2ZRS - chains A and B; structure by X-ray diffraction, 3.10 A resolution.

== Chain A (and B) ==
Molecule: Programmed cell death protein 6
Source organism: Homo sapiens
Notes: chain B of this document is another copy of the same molecule, construct and numbering; everything in this record applies to it too
UniProtKB: O75340 (PDCD6_HUMAN); residue numbers follow UniProt; this construct covers 24-191
Amino-acid sequence (168 residues; numbered 24 to 191; the number before each row is that of its first residue):
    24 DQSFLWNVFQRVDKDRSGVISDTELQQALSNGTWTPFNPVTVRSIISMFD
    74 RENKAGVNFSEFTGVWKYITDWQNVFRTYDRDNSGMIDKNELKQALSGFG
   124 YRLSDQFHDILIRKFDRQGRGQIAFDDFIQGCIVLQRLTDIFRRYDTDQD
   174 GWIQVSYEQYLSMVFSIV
Disordered / not traced: 189-191 (chain B: 24-25, 189-191)
Metal / ion sites: Ca2+ site 1: G41, V42, E47; Ca2+ site 2: D103, M109, E114
Curated features (UniProtKB/Swiss-Prot):
  - binding site (Ca(2+)): D36, D38, S40, V42, E47, D103, D105, S107, M109, E114
  - binding site (Mg(2+)): D169, D171, D173, W175
  - natural variant: G123 (G123C: In a breast cancer sample)
  - mutagenesis: E47 (E47A: Loss of interaction with SEC31A and PLSCR3, and loss of localization to the endoplasmic reticulum; when associated with A-114), L52 (L52A: Strongly impaired interaction with SEC31A. Slightly reduced interaction with PDCD6IP), S53 (S53G: Slightly reduced interaction with SEC31A. Does not affect interaction with PDCD6IP), W57 (W57A: Does not affect interaction with SEC31A. Reduces the interaction with HEBP2, PDCD6IP and ANXA7), F60 (F60A: Abolishes the interaction with SEC31A, PDCD6IP, ANXA7 and ANXA11), F85 (F85A: Strongly impaired interaction with SEC31A and TFG. Does not affect interaction with PDCD6IP), W89 (W89A: Does not affect interaction with SEC31A. Does not affect interaction with PDCD6IP), Y91 (Y91A: Abolishes the interaction with PDCD6IP, ANXA7 and ANXA11), I92 (I92A: Does not affect interaction with SEC31A. Does not affect interaction with PDCD6IP), W95 (W95A: Abolishes the interaction with PDCD6IP, ANXA7 and ANXA11), E114 (E114A: Loss of interaction with SEC31A and PLSCR3, and loss of localization to the endoplasmic reticulum; when associated with A-47), F122 (F122A: Increases interaction with PDCD6IP and ANXA7. Impairs interaction with ANXA11. Augments stauroporine-induced cell death; F122G: Increases interaction with PDCD6IP ...), 2 further mutagenesis entries in UniProt
From the paper describing this entry:
  - Ca2+ coordination: N106

== Interface between chain A and chain B ==
Pairs across the interface (57; chain A residue first):
  Y124(A) - Y180(B)
  L126(A) - Y180(B)  hydrophobic
  L126(A) - E181(B)
  S127(A) - E181(B)  hydrogen bond
  Q129(A) - E181(B)
  F130(A) - E181(B)
  F130(A) - L184(B)  hydrophobic
  L134(A) - F188(B)  hydrophobic
  K137(A) - F188(B)
  L158(A) - L184(B)  hydrophobic
  L158(A) - F188(B)  hydrophobic
  L161(A) - Y183(B)  hydrophobic
  L161(A) - L184(B)  hydrophobic
  T162(A) - Y180(B)
  F165(A) - V178(B)
  F165(A) - S179(B)
  F165(A) - Y180(B)  hydrophobic
  F165(A) - Y183(B)  hydrophobic
  G174(A) - V178(B)
  G174(A) - S179(B)
  G174(A) - Y180(B)  hydrogen bond (backbone-backbone)
  W175(A) - Q177(B)
  W175(A) - V178(B)
  W175(A) - S179(B)
  W175(A) - Q182(B)
  I176(A) - I176(B)
  I176(A) - Q177(B)
  I176(A) - V178(B)  hydrogen bond (backbone-backbone)
  Q177(A) - I176(B)
  Q177(A) - Q177(B)
  V178(A) - G174(B)
  V178(A) - W175(B)  hydrogen bond (backbone-backbone)
  V178(A) - I176(B)
  S179(A) - D173(B)
  S179(A) - G174(B)
  S179(A) - W175(B)
  Y180(A) - F165(B)  hydrophobic
  Y180(A) - R166(B)
  Y180(A) - D173(B)  hydrogen bond (backbone-backbone)
  Y180(A) - G174(B)
  E181(A) - R125(B)
  Q182(A) - R125(B)
  Q182(A) - L126(B)
  Q182(A) - S127(B)  hydrogen bond (side chain-backbone)
  Y183(A) - F165(B)  hydrophobic
  Y183(A) - G174(B)
  Y183(A) - I176(B)  hydrogen bond (side chain-backbone)
  L184(A) - L126(B)  hydrophobic
  L184(A) - L161(B)
  L184(A) - T162(B)
  S185(A) - L126(B)
  S185(A) - F130(B)
  M186(A) - Y183(B)
  V187(A) - L161(B)
  V187(A) - V187(B)
  F188(A) - F130(B)  hydrophobic
  F188(A) - L161(B)  hydrophobic
Other interface residues (no listed pair), chain A (29 interface residues in all): R125, I133, F138
Other interface residues (no listed pair), chain B (27 interface residues in all): Q129, L158, D169, Q172, S185

== In short ==
The interface between chain A and chain B involves 29 residues on one side and 27 on the other, with 7
hydrogen bonds. Polar pairs include S127(A)-E181(B), Q182(A)-S127(B) and Y183(A)-I176(B). From UniProt: 10
Ca2+-binding residues, 4 Mg2+-binding residues and 14 mutagenesis sites on chain A. From the paper: Ca2+
coordination by N106(A).
Chain A and chain B are both Programmed cell death protein 6 (Homo sapiens); the structure, Crystal structure
of Ca2+-bound form of des3-23ALG-2, was determined by X-ray diffraction.
